8EP2 - chains B and J of the 60 polymer chains in the assembly; structure by electron microscopy, 2.37 A resolution.

[Chain B (and J)]
Name: Capsid protein VP1
From: Aleutian mink disease virus
Notes: chain J of this document is another copy of the same molecule, construct and numbering; everything in this record applies to it too
UniProt: P24029 (CAPSD_ADVG); residues 1-647 here correspond to UniProt positions 44-690 (UniProt number = residue number + 43)
Sequence (647 residues; numbered 1 to 647; the number before each row is that of its first residue):
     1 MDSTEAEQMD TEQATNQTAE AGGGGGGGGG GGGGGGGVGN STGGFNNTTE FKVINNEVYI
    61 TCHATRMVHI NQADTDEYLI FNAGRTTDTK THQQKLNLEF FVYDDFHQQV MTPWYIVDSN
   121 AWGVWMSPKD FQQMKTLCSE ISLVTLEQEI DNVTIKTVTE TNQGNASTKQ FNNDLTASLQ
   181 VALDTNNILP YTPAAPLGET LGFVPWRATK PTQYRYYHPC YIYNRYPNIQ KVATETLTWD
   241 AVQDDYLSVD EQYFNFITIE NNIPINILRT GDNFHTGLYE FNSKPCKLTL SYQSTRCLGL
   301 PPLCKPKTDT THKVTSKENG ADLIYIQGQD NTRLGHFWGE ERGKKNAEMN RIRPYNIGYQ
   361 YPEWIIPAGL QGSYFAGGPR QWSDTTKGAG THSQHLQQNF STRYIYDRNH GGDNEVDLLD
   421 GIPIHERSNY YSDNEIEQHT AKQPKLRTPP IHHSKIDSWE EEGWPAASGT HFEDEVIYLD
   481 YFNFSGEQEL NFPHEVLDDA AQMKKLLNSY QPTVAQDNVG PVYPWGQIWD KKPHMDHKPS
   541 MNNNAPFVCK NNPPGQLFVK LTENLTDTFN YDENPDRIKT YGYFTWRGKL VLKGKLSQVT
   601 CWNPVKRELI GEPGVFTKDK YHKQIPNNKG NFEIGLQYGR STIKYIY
Not modelled in the structure: 1-41, 420-449

[How chain B and chain J interact]
Residue-residue contacts (259; chain B residue first):
  K287(B) with H534(J)
  Y292(B) with P219(J); C220(J); Y221(J); I222(J); Y253(J), hydrophobic; L370(J), hydrophobic; Q371(J)
  Q293(B) with Q371(J)
  S294(B) with Q371(J), hydrogen bond
  T295(B) with Y374(J)
  R296(B) with D104(J), salt bridge; F106(J), hydrogen bond (side chain-backbone); Y217(J); G372(J); S373(J), hydrogen bond (side chain-backbone)
  C297(B) with Y217(J); P219(J), hydrophobic; Y221(J); Q371(J), hydrogen bond
  L298(B) with Y217(J)
  G299(B) with Y191(J); T192(J); Y217(J)
  L300(B) with T192(J); A194(J), hydrophobic; L197(J), hydrophobic; R215(J); Y217(J), hydrogen bond (backbone-side chain)
  P301(B) with H107(J); L197(J); R215(J), hydrogen bond (backbone-side chain); Y216(J); Y217(J)
  P302(B) with H107(J); Q109(J); R215(J)
  L303(B) with R215(J)
  C304(B) with F81(J), hydrophobic; A83(J), hydrophobic; H107(J); Q109(J); M111(J)
  P306(B) with L79(J), hydrophobic
  V314(B) with I80(J), hydrophobic; F81(J), hydrophobic; N82(J), hydrogen bond (backbone-side chain); Q108(J); V249(J)
  K317(B) with N82(J); R85(J), hydrogen bond (backbone-side chain); L247(J)
  E318(B) with N82(J)
  N319(B) with N82(J); A83(J); G84(J), hydrogen bond (side chain-backbone); R85(J), hydrogen bond (side chain-backbone)
  G320(B) with F81(J); N82(J), hydrogen bond (backbone-backbone)
  A321(B) with F81(J), hydrophobic; N82(J), hydrogen bond (backbone-backbone); A83(J)
  L323(B) with D105(J)
  Y325(B) with D105(J), hydrogen bond
  I326(B) with I456(J), hydrophobic
  Q327(B) with I451(J)
  N331(B) with Y103(J)
  T332(B) with I456(J)
  R333(B) with D105(J), salt bridge; L197(J); I405(J)
  L334(B) with L197(J); G198(J); I405(J); Y406(J); D407(J); I456(J), hydrophobic
  G335(B) with P196(J); Y404(J); I405(J), hydrogen bond (backbone-backbone)
  H336(B) with P196(J), hydrogen bond (backbone-backbone); T402(J); R403(J); Y404(J); N544(J)
  F337(B) with T402(J); R403(J), hydrogen bond (backbone-backbone)
  W338(B) with W364(J), hydrophobic; F375(J); G377(J); G378(J); F400(J), hydrophobic; S401(J)
  G339(B) with W364(J); S401(J), hydrogen bond (backbone-backbone); T402(J); R403(J), hydrogen bond (backbone-side chain)
  E340(B) with Q394(J), hydrogen bond; S401(J); R403(J)
  E341(B) with R403(J), salt bridge; E460(J)
  R342(B) with Y103(J), hydrogen bond
  K344(B) with S458(J)
  K345(B) with Y103(J), hydrogen bond (backbone-side chain)
  N346(B) with I405(J)
  A347(B) with V102(J); Y103(J), hydrophobic; D104(J); D105(J)
  E348(B) with D104(J); D105(J), hydrogen bond (backbone-side chain); Y217(J), hydrogen bond
  M349(B) with F101(J), hydrophobic; V102(J), hydrophobic; D104(J); I366(J), hydrophobic; S373(J); Y374(J); F375(J), hydrogen bond (backbone-backbone)
  N350(B) with F375(J)
  R351(B) with P196(J); L197(J)
  I352(B) with T402(J); N543(J); N544(J)
  R353(B) with Y217(J), hydrogen bond; N543(J); N544(J)
  P354(B) with D530(J); N542(J); N543(J), hydrogen bond (backbone-backbone); N544(J)
  Y355(B) with K531(J), hydrogen bond (side chain-backbone); K532(J); P533(J); P539(J), hydrophobic; M541(J); N542(J), hydrogen bond
  N356(B) with Y374(J); A376(J), hydrogen bond (side chain-backbone)
  W382(B) with Y253(J)
  D384(B) with I222(J)
  T385(B) with Y246(J)
  K387(B) with N228(J), hydrogen bond (backbone-side chain)
  G388(B) with N228(J)
  A389(B) with K231(J)
  W464(B) with Y253(J), hydrogen bond
  A467(B) with L370(J)
  T470(B) with A368(J); G369(J); L370(J)
  H471(B) with P367(J); A368(J); Y374(J), hydrogen bond
  F472(B) with A368(J), hydrogen bond (backbone-backbone); G369(J)
  D474(B) with I229(J); Q230(J)
  E475(B) with N224(J); Y226(J); P227(J); N228(J), hydrogen bond (side chain-backbone); I229(J); A368(J)
  V476(B) with I366(J)
  I477(B) with F101(J), hydrophobic; I229(J), hydrophobic; I365(J); I366(J), hydrogen bond (backbone-backbone)
  Y478(B) with E363(J); W364(J); I365(J), hydrophobic; K504(J); K505(J)
  L479(B) with E363(J); W364(J), hydrogen bond (backbone-backbone)
  D480(B) with W364(J); Q397(J), hydrogen bond (backbone-side chain); K504(J), salt bridge
  Y481(B) with A389(J); Q397(J)
  F482(B) with W364(J), hydrophobic; F375(J), hydrophobic; Q397(J)
  N483(B) with Q397(J)
  S485(B) with Q394(J)
  L490(B) with L98(J), hydrophobic; E99(J)
  N491(B) with K95(J); L98(J)
  F492(B) with L96(J); N97(J); L98(J), hydrophobic; F101(J), hydrophobic
  L497(B) with I229(J); Q230(J); V232(J)
  D499(B) with K505(J), salt bridge
  A500(B) with Q230(J)
  A501(B) with Q230(J)
  M503(B) with I365(J), hydrophobic; K505(J)
  L506(B) with L506(J), hydrophobic
  N508(B) with N508(J), hydrogen bond (backbone-side chain)
  S509(B) with Y361(J), hydrogen bond (backbone-side chain)
  Y510(B) with Y361(J); N508(J), hydrogen bond (backbone-side chain); Y510(J), hydrophobic; H537(J), hydrogen bond
  Q511(B) with Y359(J); Y361(J); A376(J), hydrogen bond (side chain-backbone); G378(J)
  P512(B) with Y359(J); P539(J); S540(J), hydrogen bond (backbone-backbone); M541(J), hydrogen bond (backbone-backbone)
  T513(B) with P539(J); N543(J)
  V514(B) with H537(J); P539(J)
  A515(B) with M535(J); H537(J); P539(J)
  Q516(B) with M535(J); D536(J), hydrogen bond (backbone-backbone); H537(J), hydrogen bond (backbone-backbone)
  D517(B) with M535(J); D536(J), hydrogen bond (side chain-backbone)
  N518(B) with D536(J), hydrogen bond (backbone-side chain)
  S540(B) with H537(J), hydrogen bond
  M541(B) with H537(J)
  T600(B) with I188(J); I257(J); N262(J), hydrogen bond (backbone-side chain)
  C601(B) with N255(J); F256(J)
  W602(B) with F256(J), hydrogen bond (backbone-backbone); N261(J)
  N603(B) with F254(J), hydrogen bond (side chain-backbone); F256(J)
  K606(B) with Q252(J), hydrogen bond (backbone-side chain)
  E608(B) with Q252(J)
  I610(B) with Q252(J)
  R640(B) with D536(J), salt bridge
  K644(B) with H534(J)
  Y645(B) with Y216(J); Y217(J), hydrogen bond (side chain-backbone); H218(J); P219(J); N255(J)
  I646(B) with H534(J); M535(J), hydrophobic
  Y647(B) with P190(J); Y191(J), hydrogen bond (backbone-backbone); P193(J); D530(J), hydrogen bond; K531(J), hydrogen bond (backbone-side chain)
Interface residues without a listed pair, chain B (114 interface residues in all): T315, I357, G358, S468, Q502, L507, H537, I643
Interface residues without a listed pair, chain J (120 interface residues in all): I116, E199, R225, P362, P379, R380, V416, P512, K538, V548

[Summary]
114 residues of chain B face 120 of chain J across their interface; the contacts include 57 hydrogen bonds and
6 salt bridges. Among the polar pairs are R296(B)-D104(J), R333(B)-D105(J) and E341(B)-R403(J).
Both chains are Capsid protein VP1 (Aleutian mink disease virus). Entry 8EP2 (The capsid structure of Aleutian
Mink Disease Virus) was determined by electron microscopy (same publication as 8EP9).
